PDB entry 1AFA | X-ray diffraction, 2.00 A resolution | chains 1 and 2 of the 3 polymer chains in the assembly

# Chain 1 (and 2)
Molecule: Mannose-binding protein-A
Source organism: Rattus norvegicus
Notes: fragment: clostripain fragment (residues 73 - 226); chain 2 of this document is another copy of the same molecule, construct and numbering; everything in this record applies to it too
Reference sequence: P19999 (MBL1_RAT); the construct has insertions or renumbered stretches relative to UniProt, so the offset changes along the chain: 73-191 = UniProt 90-208; 197-226 = UniProt 209-238
Sequence (154 residues; numbered 73 to 226; the number before each row is that of its first residue):
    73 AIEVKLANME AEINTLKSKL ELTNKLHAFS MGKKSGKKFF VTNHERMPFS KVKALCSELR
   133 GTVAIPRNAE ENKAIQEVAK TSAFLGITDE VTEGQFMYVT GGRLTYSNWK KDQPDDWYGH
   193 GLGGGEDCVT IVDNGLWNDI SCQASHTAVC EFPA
Construct notes: engineered mutation Q185 (Glu202 in P19999), D187 (Asn204 in P19999), W189 (His206 in P19999), Y190 (Gly207 in P19999), G191 (Ser208 in P19999); insertion (192-196)
Disulfide bonds: C128-C222, C200-C214
Metal / ion sites: Ca2+ site 1: E84, E165, D199; Ca2+ site 2: D161, E165, D188, E198, D199; Ca2+ site 3: Q185, D187, E198, N210, D211 (together with methyl beta-D-galactopyranoside)
Ligand contacts: methyl beta-D-galactopyranoside (MBG): Q185, D187, W189, E198, N210, D211, I212
Swiss-Prot annotation at these positions:
  - binding site (Ca(2+)): D161, E165, D188, E198, D199, N210, D211

# How chain 1 and chain 2 interact
Residue-residue contacts - 44 pairs, chain 1 then chain 2:
  I74(1) - I74(2)  hydrophobic
  I74(1) - L78(2)
  K77(1) - L78(2)
  L78(1) - L78(2)  hydrophobic
  M81(1) - L78(2)
  M81(1) - M81(2)  hydrophobic
  M81(1) - E82(2)
  M81(1) - I85(2)  hydrophobic
  E84(1) - I85(2)
  E84(1) - K89(2)  salt bridge
  I85(1) - I85(2)  hydrophobic
  T87(1) - K89(2)  hydrogen bond
  L88(1) - L88(2)  hydrophobic
  L88(1) - K89(2)
  L88(1) - L92(2)  hydrophobic
  K91(1) - L92(2)
  L92(1) - L92(2)
  L94(1) - E130(2)
  L94(1) - L131(2)
  L94(1) - R132(2)
  T95(1) - L92(2)
  T95(1) - N96(2)  hydrogen bond
  K97(1) - E130(2)  salt bridge
  K97(1) - L131(2)
  L98(1) - H99(2)
  L98(1) - L131(2)
  L98(1) - F224(2)  hydrophobic
  H99(1) - T95(2)
  H99(1) - H99(2)
  F101(1) - V113(2)
  F101(1) - T114(2)
  F101(1) - N115(2)
  F101(1) - L127(2)  hydrophobic
  F101(1) - L131(2)  hydrophobic
  F101(1) - C222(2)  hydrophobic
  S102(1) - H99(2)  hydrogen bond
  S102(1) - M103(2)
  S102(1) - V113(2)
  G104(1) - N115(2)
  K105(1) - N115(2)  hydrogen bond (backbone-side chain)
  K106(1) - N115(2)  hydrogen bond (side chain-backbone)
  K106(1) - E117(2)
  S107(1) - E117(2)  hydrogen bond (backbone-side chain)
  S107(1) - L127(2)
Interface residues without a listed pair, chain 1 (22 interface residues in all): M103
Interface residues without a listed pair, chain 2 (24 interface residues in all): H116, A220

# Summary
The interface between chain 1 and chain 2 involves 22 residues on one side and 24 on the other, with 6
hydrogen bonds and 2 salt bridges. Polar contacts include E84(1)-K89(2), K97(1)-E130(2) and T87(1)-K89(2).
Chain 1 binds methyl beta-D-galactopyranoside.
Chain 1 and chain 2 are both Mannose-binding protein-A (Rattus norvegicus); the structure, Structural basis of
galactose recognition in C-type animal lectins, was determined by X-ray diffraction.
